Entry 5ETX (X-ray diffraction, 2.35 A resolution); this record covers chain A.

[Chain A]
Molecule: NS3 protease
Organism: Hepatitis C virus
UniProt: C1KIK8 (C1KIK8_9HEPC); residues 1004-1180 here correspond to UniProt positions 4-180 (UniProt number = residue number - 1000)
Chain sequence (194 residues; numbered 987 to 1180; the number before each row is that of its first residue):
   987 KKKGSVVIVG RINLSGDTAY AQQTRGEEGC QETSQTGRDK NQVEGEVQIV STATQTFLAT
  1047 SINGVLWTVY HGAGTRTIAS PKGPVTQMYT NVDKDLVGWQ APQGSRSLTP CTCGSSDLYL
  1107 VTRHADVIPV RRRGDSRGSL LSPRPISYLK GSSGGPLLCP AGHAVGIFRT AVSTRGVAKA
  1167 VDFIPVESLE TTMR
Not modelled in the structure: 987-989, 1001-1004
Sequence notes: expression tag (987-1003); conflict E1013 (Leu13 in C1KIK8), E1014 (Leu14 in C1KIK8), Q1017 (Ile17 in C1KIK8), E1018 (Ile18 in C1KIK8), Q1021 (Leu21 in C1KIK8), T1040 (Ala40 in C1KIK8), S1047 (Cys47 in C1KIK8), L1052 (Cys52 in C1KIK8), T1072 (Ile72 in C1KIK8), Q1086 (Pro86 in C1KIK8); engineered mutation T1156 (Ala156 in C1KIK8), S1159 (Cys159 in C1KIK8)
Bound ions: Zn2+: C1097, C1099, C1145, H1149
Ligand contacts: MK-5172 linear analogue (5RS; tert-butyl N-[(2S)-1-[(2S,4R)-2-[[(1R,2R)-1-(cyclopropylsulfonylcarbamoyl)-2-ethyl-cyclopropyl]carbamoyl]-4-(3-ethyl-7-methoxy-quinoxalin-2-yl)oxy-pyrrolidin-1-yl]-3,3-dimethyl-1-oxidanylidene-butan-2-yl]carbamate): Q1041, T1042, F1043, V1055, Y1056, H1057, G1058, D1081, R1123, I1132, L1135, K1136, G1137, S1138, S1139, F1154, R1155, T1156, A1157, V1158, S1159
Reported in the primary citation:
  - binding site for MK-5172 linear analogue: H1057, D1081, A1157 to S1159
  - mutagenesis - A1156T (230-fold): decreased binding to MK-5172 linear analogue
  - catalytic residues: H1057, D1081, S1139 (citing earlier work)

[Summary]
Bound to chain A: MK-5172 linear analogue. The Zn2+ site is built by C1097, C1099, C1145 and H1149. The paper
reports catalytic residues H1057, D1081 and S1139; A1156T reduces binding to MK-5172 linear analogue.
Chain A is NS3 protease (Hepatitis C virus); the structure, Crystal structure of HCV NS3/4A protease A156T
variant in complex with 5172-Linear (MK-5172 linear analogue), was determined by X-ray diffraction (same
publication as 5EPN, 5EPY and 5EQQ).
